Entry 3QVJ (X-ray diffraction, 2.10 A resolution); this record covers chain A.

== Chain A ==
Name: Putative hydantoin racemase
From: Klebsiella pneumoniae subsp. pneumoniae
Reference sequence: A6T9E8 (A6T9E8_KLEP7); residue numbers follow UniProt; this construct covers 3-247
Amino-acid sequence (245 residues; row label = number of the first residue in the row):
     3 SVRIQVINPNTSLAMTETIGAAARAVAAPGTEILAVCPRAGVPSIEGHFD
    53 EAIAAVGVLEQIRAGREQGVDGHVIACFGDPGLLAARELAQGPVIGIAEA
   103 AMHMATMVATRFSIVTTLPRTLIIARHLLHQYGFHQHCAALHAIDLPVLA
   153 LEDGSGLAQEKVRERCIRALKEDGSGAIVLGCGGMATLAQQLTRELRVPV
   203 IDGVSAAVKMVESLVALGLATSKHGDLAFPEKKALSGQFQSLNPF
Differences from the reference sequence: conflict Gln193 (Glu in A6T9E8)
Modified residues: Mse17, Mse104, Mse106, Mse109, Mse187, Mse212 (selenomethionine; parent Met)
Reported in the primary citation:
  - binding site for chloride ion: Phe80, Gly185
  - catalytic residues: Phe80, Gly185
  - catalytic residues: Cys79, Cys184 (proposed by the authors, not directly observed)
  - mutagenesis - C79S, C79S/C184S, C184S: abolished catalytic activity on allantoin

== In short ==
The paper reports catalytic residues Phe80, Gly185 and Cys79 among others; C79S, C79S/C184S and C184S abolish
catalytic activity on allantoin.
Chain A is Putative hydantoin racemase (Klebsiella pneumoniae subsp. pneumoniae); the structure, Allantoin
racemase from Klebsiella pneumoniae, was determined by X-ray diffraction together with 3QVK and 3QVL from the
same study.
